Entry 4Y81 (X-ray diffraction, 2.80 A resolution); this record covers chains H and Z of the 32 polymer chains in the assembly.

# Chain H
Molecule: Proteasome subunit beta type-2
Organism: Saccharomyces cerevisiae (strain ATCC 204508 / S288c)
Notes: EC 3.4.25.1
UniProtKB: P25043 (PSB2_YEAST); residues 1-232 here correspond to UniProt positions 30-261 (UniProt number = residue number + 29)
Sequence (232 residues; row label = number of the first residue in the row):
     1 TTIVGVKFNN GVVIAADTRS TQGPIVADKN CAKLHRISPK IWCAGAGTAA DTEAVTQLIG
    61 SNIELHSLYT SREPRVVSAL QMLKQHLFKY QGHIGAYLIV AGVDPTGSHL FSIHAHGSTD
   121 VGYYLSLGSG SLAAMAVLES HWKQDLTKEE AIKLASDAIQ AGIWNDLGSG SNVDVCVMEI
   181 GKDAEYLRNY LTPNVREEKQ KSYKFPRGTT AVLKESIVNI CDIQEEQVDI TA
Not modelled in the structure: 223-232
Curated features (UniProtKB/Swiss-Prot):
  - active site: Thr1 (Nucleophile)

# Chain Z
Molecule: Proteasome subunit beta type-6
Organism: Saccharomyces cerevisiae (strain ATCC 204508 / S288c)
Notes: EC 3.4.25.1
UniProtKB: P23724 (PSB6_YEAST); residues 1-222 here correspond to UniProt positions 20-241 (UniProt number = residue number + 19)
Sequence (222 residues; row label = number of the first residue in the row):
     1 QFNPYGDNGG TILGIAGEDF AVLAGDTRNI TDYSINSRYE PKVFDCGDNI VMSANGFAAD
    61 GDALVKRFKN SVKWYHFDHN DKKLSINSAA RNIQHLLYGK RFFPYYVHTI IAGLDEDGKG
   121 AVYSFDPVGS YEREQCRAGG AAASLIMPFL DNQVNFKNQY EPGTNGKVKK PLKYLSVEEV
   181 IKLVRDSFTS ATERHIQVGD GLEILIVTKD GVRKEFYELK RD
Metal / ion sites: Mg2+: Thr192, Val198

# How chain H and chain Z interact
Residue-residue contacts (57):
  Arg19(H) with Ile196(Z); Asp222(Z), salt bridge
  Pro24(H) with Arg194(Z); His195(Z); Ile196(Z), hydrogen bond (backbone-backbone)
  Ile25(H) with Arg194(Z); His195(Z)
  Val26(H) with Glu193(Z); Arg194(Z), hydrogen bond (backbone-side chain); Ile196(Z), hydrophobic
  Ala27(H) with Arg194(Z), hydrogen bond (backbone-side chain)
  Lys29(H) with Glu193(Z), salt bridge; Arg194(Z)
  Ile163(H) with Asp222(Z)
  Trp164(H) with Ile35(Z); Arg38(Z), hydrogen bond (backbone-side chain); Arg221(Z); Asp222(Z)
  Asn165(H) with Tyr33(Z); Arg38(Z)
  Asp166(H) with Tyr33(Z); Asp222(Z)
  Leu167(H) with Arg28(Z); Ile30(Z), hydrophobic; Asp32(Z); Tyr33(Z), hydrogen bond (backbone-backbone); Ile35(Z), hydrophobic; Ile196(Z)
  Gly168(H) with Tyr33(Z)
  Ser169(H) with Asp222(Z)
  Gly170(H) with Asp222(Z)
  Ser171(H) with Asp222(Z), hydrogen bond (backbone-side chain)
  Asn194(H) with Lys220(Z), hydrogen bond (backbone-side chain); Asp222(Z)
  Arg196(H) with Thr189(Z), hydrogen bond; Ser190(Z), hydrogen bond; Glu193(Z)
  Glu197(H) with Arg185(Z), salt bridge
  Lys199(H) with Asp186(Z)
  Gln200(H) with Lys182(Z); Arg185(Z), hydrogen bond; Asp186(Z), hydrogen bond (backbone-side chain)
  Lys201(H) with Glu179(Z); Asp186(Z)
  Tyr203(H) with Phe149(Z); Gln153(Z); Leu183(Z); Asp186(Z), hydrogen bond
  Phe205(H) with Asn152(Z); Gln153(Z); Gln159(Z)
  Arg207(H) with Pro162(Z)
  Gly208(H) with Pro162(Z)
  Thr209(H) with Gln159(Z); Tyr160(Z), hydrogen bond (backbone-backbone)
  Ala211(H) with Tyr160(Z), hydrophobic; Gly166(Z)
Also at the interface, not in a pair above, chain H (33 interface residues in all): Thr21, Gly23, Asp28, Ser129, Val195, Pro206
Also at the interface, not in a pair above, chain Z (32 interface residues in all): Ser34, Leu145, Asn158, Glu161, Glu218

# Summary
33 residues of chain H face 32 of chain Z across their interface, with 13 hydrogen bonds and 3 salt bridges.
Among the polar pairs are Arg19(H)-Asp222(Z), Lys29(H)-Glu193(Z) and Glu197(H)-Arg185(Z). Thr192(Z) and
Val198(Z) coordinate Mg2+. UniProt lists active-site residue Thr1(H) on chain H.
Here chain H is Proteasome subunit beta type-2 and chain Z is Proteasome subunit beta type-6, both from
Saccharomyces cerevisiae (strain ATCC 204508 / S288c). Entry 4Y81 (Yeast 20S proteasome in complex with
Ac-PAY-ep) was determined by X-ray diffraction (same publication as 4Y69, 4Y6A, 4Y6V, 4Y6Z, 4Y70, 4Y74 and 34
further entries).
